PDB entry 7KGD | electron microscopy, 3.64 A resolution | chains A and B of the 3 polymer chains in the assembly

Chain A (and B):
Molecule: Efflux pump membrane transporter
Organism: Acinetobacter baumannii
Notes: chain B of this document is another copy of the same molecule, construct and numbering; everything in this record applies to it too
UniProtKB: Q2FD70 (Q2FD70_ACIBA); residues 1-1035 here correspond to UniProt positions 2-1036 (UniProt number = residue number + 1)
Amino-acid sequence (1035 residues; each row starts with the number of its first residue):
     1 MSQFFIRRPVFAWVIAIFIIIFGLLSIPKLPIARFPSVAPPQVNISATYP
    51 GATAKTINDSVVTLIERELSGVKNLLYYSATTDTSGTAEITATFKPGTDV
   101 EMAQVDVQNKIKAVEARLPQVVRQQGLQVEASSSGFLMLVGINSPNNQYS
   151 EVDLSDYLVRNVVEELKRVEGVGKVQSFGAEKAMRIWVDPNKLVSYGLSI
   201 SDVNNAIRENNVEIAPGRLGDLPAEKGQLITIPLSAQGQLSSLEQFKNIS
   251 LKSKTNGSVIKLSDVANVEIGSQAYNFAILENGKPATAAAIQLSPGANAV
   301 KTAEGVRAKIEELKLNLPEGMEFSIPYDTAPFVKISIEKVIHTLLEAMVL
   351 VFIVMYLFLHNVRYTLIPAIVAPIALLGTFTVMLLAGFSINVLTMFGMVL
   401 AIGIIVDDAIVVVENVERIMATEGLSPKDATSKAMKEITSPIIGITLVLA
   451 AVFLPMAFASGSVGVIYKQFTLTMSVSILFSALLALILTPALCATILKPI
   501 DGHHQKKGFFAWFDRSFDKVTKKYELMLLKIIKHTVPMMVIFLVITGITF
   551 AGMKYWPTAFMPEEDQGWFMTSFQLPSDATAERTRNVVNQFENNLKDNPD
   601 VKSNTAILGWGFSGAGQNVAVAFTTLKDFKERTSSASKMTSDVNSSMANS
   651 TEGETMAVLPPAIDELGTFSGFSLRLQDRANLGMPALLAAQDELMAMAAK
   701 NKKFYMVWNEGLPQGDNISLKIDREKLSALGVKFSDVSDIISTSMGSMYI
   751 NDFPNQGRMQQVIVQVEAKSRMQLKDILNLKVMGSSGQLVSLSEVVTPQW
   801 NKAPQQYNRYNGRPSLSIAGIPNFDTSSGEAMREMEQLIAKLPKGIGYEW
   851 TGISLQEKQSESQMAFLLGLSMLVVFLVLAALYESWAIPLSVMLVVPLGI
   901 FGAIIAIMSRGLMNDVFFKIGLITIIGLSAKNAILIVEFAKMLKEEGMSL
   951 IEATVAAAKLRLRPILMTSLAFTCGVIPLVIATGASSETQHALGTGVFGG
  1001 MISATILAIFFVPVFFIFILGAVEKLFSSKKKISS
Disordered / not traced: 501-507, 1028-1035
Small-molecule neighbours:
  - phosphatidylethanolamine (PTY), molecule 1: Phe18, Phe22, Leu25, Ser26, Lys29, Thr381, Leu384, Leu385
  - phosphatidylethanolamine (PTY), molecule 2: Val382, Ala386, Phe388, Leu454, Ala457, Phe458, Lys468, Thr471, Leu472, Ser475, Val476, Leu479, Phe480, Leu483
  - phosphatidylethanolamine (PTY), molecule 3: Ala451, Leu454, Pro455, Phe458, Phe866, Leu870, Val874

How chain A and chain B interact:
Pairs across the interface - 88 pairs, chain A then chain B:
  Gly51(A) - Pro216(B)
  Thr53(A) - Pro216(B)
  Arg67(A) - Glu164(B)  salt bridge
  Arg67(A) - Arg168(B)
  Ser70(A) - Arg168(B)
  Tyr78(A) - Arg168(B)
  Val105(A) - Val105(B)  hydrophobic
  Asn109(A) - Gln104(B)  hydrogen bond
  Asn109(A) - Gln108(B)  hydrogen bond
  Ala113(A) - Glu130(B)
  Ala116(A) - Gln125(B)
  Gln120(A) - Gln124(B)
  Arg123(A) - Gln124(B)  hydrogen bond (side chain-backbone)
  Trp187(A) - Pro223(B)  hydrophobic
  Tyr275(A) - Leu222(B)
  Tyr275(A) - Pro223(B)
  Asp578(A) - Leu229(B)
  Asp578(A) - Ile230(B)
  Asp578(A) - Thr231(B)  hydrogen bond (backbone-backbone)
  Asp578(A) - Ile232(B)
  Ala579(A) - Thr231(B)
  Thr580(A) - Gln228(B)  hydrogen bond (side chain-backbone)
  Thr580(A) - Leu229(B)
  Thr580(A) - Ile230(B)
  Arg583(A) - Leu229(B)
  Gln617(A) - Arg218(B)
  Gln617(A) - Gly220(B)
  Gln617(A) - Leu222(B)
  Gln617(A) - Thr231(B)
  Asp716(A) - Ile232(B)
  Asp716(A) - Pro233(B)
  Asn717(A) - Pro233(B)
  Ile718(A) - Leu219(B)  hydrophobic
  Ile718(A) - Ile232(B)  hydrophobic
  Ile718(A) - Pro233(B)  hydrogen bond (backbone-backbone)
  Ile718(A) - Leu234(B)
  Ile718(A) - Ser235(B)  hydrogen bond (backbone-backbone)
  Ser719(A) - Ser235(B)
  Leu720(A) - Leu234(B)  hydrophobic
  Leu720(A) - Ser235(B)  hydrogen bond (backbone-backbone)
  Leu720(A) - Ala236(B)
  Leu720(A) - Gln237(B)
  Ile722(A) - Gln237(B)
  Arg724(A) - Asn210(B)  hydrogen bond (side chain-backbone)
  Arg724(A) - Leu240(B)
  Arg724(A) - Gln245(B)
  Lys733(A) - Glu209(B)  salt bridge
  Phe734(A) - Glu209(B)
  Phe734(A) - Asn210(B)
  Phe734(A) - Val212(B)  hydrophobic
  Phe734(A) - Gly238(B)
  Ser735(A) - Glu209(B)
  Ser738(A) - Ile214(B)
  Ile741(A) - Ile214(B)  hydrophobic
  Ser742(A) - Ile214(B)
  Ser742(A) - Ala215(B)  hydrogen bond (side chain-backbone)
  Met745(A) - Gly217(B)
  Met745(A) - Arg218(B)
  Met745(A) - Leu234(B)  hydrophobic
  Ala768(A) - Pro223(B)
  Ala768(A) - Glu225(B)
  Arg771(A) - Leu219(B)
  Arg771(A) - Gly220(B)  hydrogen bond (backbone-backbone)
  Arg771(A) - Asp221(B)  hydrogen bond (side chain-backbone)
  Arg771(A) - Pro223(B)  hydrogen bond (side chain-backbone)
  Met772(A) - Leu219(B)
  Met772(A) - Gly220(B)  hydrogen bond (backbone-backbone)
  Met772(A) - Ala224(B)  hydrophobic
  Met772(A) - Glu225(B)
  Met772(A) - Gln228(B)  hydrogen bond (backbone-side chain)
  Gln773(A) - Leu219(B)
  Gln773(A) - Gln228(B)
  Leu774(A) - Leu219(B)
  Ile777(A) - Leu219(B)  hydrophobic
  Ile777(A) - Leu234(B)  hydrophobic
  Trp800(A) - Ile232(B)
  Gln805(A) - Pro233(B)
  Gly812(A) - Arg168(B)
  Leu877(A) - Val14(B)
  Leu877(A) - Phe18(B)  hydrophobic
  Ala880(A) - Val10(B)
  Ala881(A) - Phe11(B)
  Glu884(A) - Arg8(B)
  Glu884(A) - Pro9(B)
  Glu884(A) - Val10(B)
  Trp886(A) - Val10(B)
  Trp886(A) - Trp13(B)  hydrophobic
  Trp886(A) - Val14(B)  hydrophobic
Interface residues without a listed pair, chain A (58 interface residues in all): Ala52, Glu66, Thr84, Met102, Ala581, Lys721, Ser728, Gln765, Lys769, Phe866, Val878, Ser885
Interface residues without a listed pair, chain B (51 interface residues in all): Ile17, Leu25, Glu101, Met102, Arg123, Gln128, Lys167, Ser250

Summary:
Chain A and chain B form an interface of 58 and 51 residues respectively; the contacts include 15 hydrogen
bonds and 2 salt bridges. Polar contacts include Arg67(A)-Glu164(B), Lys733(A)-Glu209(B) and
Asn109(A)-Gln104(B). Bound to chain A: 3 copies of phosphatidylethanolamine.
Both chains are Efflux pump membrane transporter (Acinetobacter baumannii). Entry 7KGD (Cryo-EM Structures of
AdeB from Acinetobacter baumannii: AdeB-I) was determined by electron microscopy, deposited together with
7KGE, 7KGF, 7KGG, 7KGH and 7KGI.
